6TXO - chains B and C of the 6 polymer chains in the assembly; structure by X-ray diffraction, 2.40 A resolution.

== Chain B ==
Molecule: Hemagglutinin HA2
From: Influenza A virus (A/harbour seal/Germany/1/2014(H10N7))
Reference sequence: A0A0A7HR51 (A0A0A7HR51_9INFA); residues 1-176 here correspond to UniProt positions 333-508 (UniProt number = residue number + 332)
Amino-acid sequence (177 residues; numbered 1 to 177; the number before each row is that of its first residue):
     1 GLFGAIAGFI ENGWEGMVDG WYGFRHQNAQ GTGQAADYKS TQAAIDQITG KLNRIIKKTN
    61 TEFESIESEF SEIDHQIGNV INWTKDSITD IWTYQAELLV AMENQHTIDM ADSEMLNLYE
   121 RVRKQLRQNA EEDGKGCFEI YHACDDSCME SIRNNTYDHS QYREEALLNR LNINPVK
Unresolved in the structure: 173-177
Disulfide bonds: Cys144-Cys148
Covalent attachments: N-acetylglucosamine (NAG) linked to Asn82
Differences from the reference sequence: expression tag (177)
Ion coordination: Ca2+: Asn79 (together with N-acetylglucosamine) (shared with Glu105(C) of chain C; 1 residue of chain D)

== Chain C ==
Molecule: Hemagglutinin
From: Influenza A virus (A/harbour seal/Germany/1/2014(H10N7))
Reference sequence: A0A0A7HR51 (A0A0A7HR51_9INFA); aligned to UniProt positions 10-331 over residues 2-323 (the alignment contains insertions or deletions, so no single offset holds)
Amino-acid sequence (324 residues; numbered 0 to 323; the number before each row is that of its first residue; numbering starts at 0):
     0 DPDKICLGHH AVANGTIVKT LTNEQEEVTN ATETVESTSL NRLCMKGRNH KDLGNCHPIG
    60 MLIGTPACDL HLTGTWDTLI ERKNAIAYCY PGATVNEEAL RQKIMESGGI SKINTGFTYG
   120 SSINSAGTTK ACMRNGGNSF YAELKWLVSK NKGQNFPQTT NTYRNADTAE HLIMWGIHHP
   180 SSTQEKNDLY GTQSLSISVG SSTYKNNFVP VVGARPQVNG LSRIDFHWTL VQPGDKITFS
   240 HNGGLIAPSR VSKLIGRGLG IQSEAPIDNS CESKCFWRGG SINTRLPFQN LSPRTVGQCP
   300 KYVNKKSLML ATGMRNVPEL VQGR
Unresolved in the structure: 0-1, 212-219, 319-323
Disulfide bonds: Cys43-Cys270, Cys55-Cys67, Cys88-Cys131, Cys274-Cys298
Differences from the reference sequence: expression tag (0-1)
Ion coordination: Ca2+: Glu105 (together with N-acetylglucosamine) (shared with Asn79(B) of chain B; 1 residue of chain D)

== Interface between chain B and chain C ==
Pairs across the interface (8):
  His75(B) - Ala98(C)
  His75(B) - Lys102(C)
  His75(B) - Glu105(C)  salt bridge
  Gln76(B) - Glu97(C)
  Gln76(B) - Gln101(C)
  Asn79(B) - Gln101(C)  hydrogen bond
  Asn79(B) - Glu105(C)  hydrogen bond
  Asp90(B) - Lys300(C)  salt bridge
Interface residues without a listed pair, chain B (6 interface residues in all): Asp74, Tyr94
Interface residues without a listed pair, chain C (8 interface residues in all): Asn95, Phe287

== Summary ==
Chain B and chain C form an interface of 6 and 8 residues respectively; the contacts include 2 hydrogen bonds
and 2 salt bridges. Polar pairs include His75(B)-Glu105(C), Asp90(B)-Lys300(C) and Asn79(B)-Gln101(C).
Covalently linked N-acetylglucosamine: at Asn82(B). The Ca2+ site is built by Asn79(B) and Glu105(C).
Here chain B is Hemagglutinin HA2 and chain C is Hemagglutinin, both from Influenza A virus (A/harbour
seal/Germany/1/2014(H10N7)). Entry 6TXO (Crystal structure of the haemagglutinin mutant (Gln226Leu, Del228)
from an H10N7 seal influenza virus isolated in ...) was determined by X-ray diffraction together with 6TJW,
6TJY, 6TVA, 6TVB, 6TVC, 6TVD and 9 further entries from the same study.
